PDB entry 1USY | X-ray diffraction, 2.52 A resolution | chains A and C of the 8 polymer chains in the assembly

# Chain A
Name: ATP phosphoribosyltransferase regulatory subunit
Source organism: Thermotoga maritima
UniProt: Q9X0D3 (HISZ_THEMA); residues 1-275 here = UniProt positions 1-275
Amino-acid sequence (275 residues; row label = number of the first residue in the row):
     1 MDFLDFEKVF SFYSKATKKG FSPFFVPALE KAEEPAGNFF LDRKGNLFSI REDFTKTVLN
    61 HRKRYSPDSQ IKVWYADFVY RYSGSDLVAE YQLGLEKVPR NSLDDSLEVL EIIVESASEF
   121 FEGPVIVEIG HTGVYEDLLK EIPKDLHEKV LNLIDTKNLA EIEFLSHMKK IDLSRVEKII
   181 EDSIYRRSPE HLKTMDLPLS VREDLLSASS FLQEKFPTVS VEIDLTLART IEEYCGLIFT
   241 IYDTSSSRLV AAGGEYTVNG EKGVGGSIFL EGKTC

# Chain C
Name: ATP phosphoribosyltransferase regulatory subunit
Source organism: Thermotoga maritima
UniProt: Q9X0D3 (HISZ_THEMA); residue numbers follow UniProt; this construct covers 1-275
Amino-acid sequence (275 residues; numbered 1 to 275; the number before each row is that of its first residue):
     1 MDFLDFEKVF SFYSKATKKG FSPFFVPALE KAEEPAGNFF LDRKGNLFSI REDFTKTVLN
    61 HRKRYSPESQ IKVWYADFVY RYSGSDLVAE YQLGLEKVPR NSLDDSLEVL EIIVESASEF
   121 FEGPVIVEIG HTGLYEDLLK EIPKDLHEKV LNLIDTKNLA EIEFLSHMKK IDLSRVEKII
   181 EDSIYRRSPE HLKTMDLPLS VREDLLSASS FLQEKFPTVS VEIDLTLART IEEYCGLIFT
   241 IYDTSSSRLV AAGGEYTVNG EKGVGGSIFL EGKTC
Sequence notes: conflict E68 (Asp in Q9X0D3), L134 (Val in Q9X0D3)

# Interface between chain A and chain C
Residue-residue contacts (12; chain A residue first):
  E33(A) - R43(C)  hydrogen bond (backbone-side chain)
  E34(A) - R43(C)  salt bridge
  L41(A) - L41(C)
  L41(A) - D42(C)
  D42(A) - L41(C)
  R43(A) - G45(C)
  R43(A) - L47(C)
  K44(A) - K44(C)
  K44(A) - G45(C)
  G45(A) - R43(C)
  G45(A) - K44(C)
  G45(A) - G45(C)
Also at the interface, not in a pair above, chain A (9 interface residues in all): P35, L47
Also at the interface, not in a pair above, chain C (8 interface residues in all): E34, P35

# In short
The interface between chain A and chain C involves 9 residues on one side and 8 on the other, with 1 hydrogen
bond and 1 salt bridge. Polar contacts include E34(A)-R43(C) and E33(A)-R43(C).
Here chain A is ATP phosphoribosyltransferase regulatory subunit and chain C is ATP phosphoribosyltransferase
regulatory subunit, both from Thermotoga maritima. Entry 1USY (ATP phosphoribosyl transferase (HisG:HisZ)
complex from Thermotoga maritima) was determined by X-ray diffraction.
